7MSM - chains A and M of the 55 polymer chains in the assembly; structure by electron microscopy, 2.79 A resolution.

== Chain A ==
Molecule: 23S rRNA
Organism: Mycobacterium tuberculosis (strain ATCC 25618 / H37Rv)
Sequence (3138 nucleotides; each row starts with the number of its first residue):
     1 UUGUAAGUGU CUAAGGGCGC AUGGUGGAUG CCUUGGCAUC GAGAGCCGAU GAAGGACGUG
    61 GGAGGCUGCG AUAUGCCUCG GGGAGCUGUC AACCGAGCGU GGAUCCGAGG AUUUCCGAAU
   121 GGGGAAACCC AGCACGAGUG AUGUCGUGCU ACCCGCAUCU GAAUAUAUAG GGUGCGGGAG
   181 GGAACGCGGG GAAGUGAAAC AUCUCAGUAC CCGUAGGAGG AGAAAACAAU UGUGAUUCCG
   241 CAAGUAGUGG CGAGCGAACG CGGAACAGGC UAAACCGCAC GCAUGGGUAA CCGGGUAGGG
   301 GUUGUGUGUG CGGGGUUGUG GGAGGAUAUG UCUCAGCGCU ACCCGGCUGA GAGGCAGUCA
   361 GAAAGUGUCG UGGUUAGCGG AAGUGGCCUG GGAUGGUCUG CCGUAGACGG UGAGAGCCCG
   421 GUACGCGAAA ACCCGGCACC UGCCUAGUAU CAAUUCCCGA GUAGCAGCGG GCCCGUGGAA
   481 UCCGCUGUGA AUCCGCCGGG ACCACCCGGU AAGCCUAAAU ACUCCUCGAU GACCGAUAGC
   541 GGAUUAGUAC CGUGAGGGAA UGGUGAAAAG UACCCCGGGA GGGGAGUGAA AGAGUACCUG
   601 AAACCGUGUG CCUACAAUCC GUCAGAGCCU CCUUUUCCUC UCCGGAGGAG GGUGGUGAUG
   661 GCGUGCCUUU UGAAGAAUGA GCCUGCGAGU CAGGGACAUG UCGCAAGGUU AACCCGUGUG
   721 GGGUAGCCGC AGCGAAAGCG AGUCUGAAUA GGGCGACCCA CACGCGCAUA CGCGCGUGUG
   781 AAUAGUGGCG UGUUCUGGAC CCGAAGCGGA GUGAUCUACC CAUGGCCAGG GUGAAGCGCG
   841 GGUAAGACCG CGUGGAGGCC CGAACCCACU UAGGUUGAAG ACUGAGGGGA UGAGCUGUGG
   901 GUAGGGGUGA AAGGCCAAUC AAACUCCGUG AUAGCUGGUU CUCCCCGAAA UGCAUUUAGG
   961 UGCAGCGUUG CGUGGUUCAC CGCGGAGGUA GAGCUACUGG AUGGCCGAUG GGCCCUACUA
  1021 GGUUACUGAC GUCAGCCAAA CUCCGAAUGC CGUGGUGUAA AGCGUGGCAG UGAGACGGCG
  1081 GGGGAUAAGC UCCGUACGUC GAAAGGGAAA CAGCCCAGAU CGCCGGCUAA GGCCCCCAAG
  1141 CGUGUGCUAA GUGGGAAAGG AUGUGCAGUC GCAAAGACAA CCAGGAGGUU GGCUUAGAAG
  1201 CAGCCACCCU UGAAAGAGUG CGUAAUAGCU CACUGGUCAA GUGAUUGUGC GCCGAUAAUG
  1261 UAGCGGGGCU CAAGCACACC GCCGAAGCCG CGGCACAUCC ACCUUGUGGU GGGUGUGGGU
  1321 AGGGGAGCGU CCCUCAUUCA GCGAAGCCAC CGGGUGACCG GUGGUGGAGG GUGGGGGAGU
  1381 GAGAAUGCAG GCAUGAGUAG CGACAAGGCA AGUGAGAACC UUGCCCGCCG AAAGACCAAG
  1441 GGUUCCUGGG CCAGGCCAGU CCGCCCAGGG UGAGUCGGGA CCUAAGGCGA GGCCGACAGG
  1501 CGUAGUCGAU GGACAACGGG UUGAUAUUCC CGUACCCGUG UGUGGGCGCC CGUGACGAAU
  1561 CAGCGGUACU AACCACCCAA AACCGGAUCG AUCACUCCCC UUCGGGGGUG UGGAGUUCUG
  1621 GGGCUGCGUG GGAACUUCGC UGGUAGUAGU CAAGCGAAGG GGUGACGCAG GAAGGUAGCC
  1681 GUACCAGUCA GUGGUAACAC UGGGGCAAGC CGGUAGGGAG AGCGAUAGGC AAAUCCGUCG
  1741 CUCACUAAUC CUGAGAGGUG ACGCAUAGCC GGUUGAGGCG AAUUCGGUGA UCCUCUGCUG
  1801 CCAAGAAAAG CCUCUAGCGA GCACACACAC GGCCCGUACC CCAAACCGAC ACAGGUGGUC
  1861 AGGUAGAGCA UACCAAGGCG UACGAGAUAA CUAUGGUUAA GGAACUCGGC AAAAUGCCCC
  1921 CGUAACUUCG GGAGAAGGGG GACCGGAAUA UCGUGAACAC CCUUGCGGUG GGAGCGGGAU
  1981 CCGGUCGCAG AAACCAGUGA GGAGCGACUG UUUACUAAAA ACACAGGUCC GUGCGAAGUC
  2041 GCAAGACGAU GUAUACGGAC UGACGCCUGC CCGGUGCUGG AAGGUUAAGA GGACCCGUUA
  2101 ACCCGCAAGG GUGAAGCGGA GAAUUUAAGC CCCAGUAAAC GGCGGUGGUA ACUAUAACCA
  2161 UCCUAAGGUA GCGAAAUUCC UUGUCGGGUA AGUUCCGACC UGCACGAAUG GCGUAACGAC
  2221 UUCUCAACUG UCUCAACCAU AGACUCGGCG AAAUUGCACU ACGAGUAAAG AUGCUCGUUA
  2281 CGCGCGGCAG GACGAAAAGA CCCCGGGACC UUCACUACAA CUUGGUAUUG AUGUUCGGUA
  2341 CGGUUUGUGU AGGAUAGGUG GGAGACUGUG AAACCUCGAC GCCAGUUGGG GCGGAGUCGU
  2401 UGUUGAAAUA CCACUCUGAU CGUAUUGGGC AUCUAACCUC GAACCCUGAA UCGGGUUUAG
  2461 GGACAGUGCC UGGCGGGUAG UUUAACUGGG GCGGUUGCCU CCUAAAAUGU AACGGAGGCG
  2521 CCCAAAGGUU CCCUCAACCU GGACGGCAAU CAGGUGGCGA GUGUAAAUGC ACAAGGGAGC
  2581 UUGACUGCGA GACUUACAAG UCAAGCAGGG ACGAAAGUCG GGAUUAGUGA UCCGGCACCC
  2641 CCGAGUGGAA GGGGUGUCGC UCAACGGAUA AAAGGUACCC CGGGGAUAAC AGGCUGAUCU
  2701 UCCCCAAGAG UCCAUAUCGA CGGGAUGGUU UGGCACCUCG AUGUCGGCUC GUCGCAUCCU
  2761 GGGGCUGGAG CAGGUCCCAA GGGUUGGGCU GUUCGCCCAU UAAAGCGGCA CGCGAGCUGG
  2821 GUUUAGAACG UCGUGAGACA GUUCGGUCUC UAUCCGCCGC GCGCGUCAGA AACUUGAGGA
  2881 AACCUGUCCC UAGUACGAGA GGACCGGGAC GGACGAACCU CUGGUGCACC AGUUGUCCCG
  2941 CCAGGGGCAC CGCUGGAUAG CCACGUUCGG UCAGGAUAAC CGCUGAAAGC AUCUAAGCGG
  3001 GAAACCUUCU CCAAGAUCAG GUUUCUCACC CACUUGGUGG GAUAAGGCCC CCCGCAGAAC
  3061 ACGGGUUCAA UAGGUCAGAC CUGGAAGCUC AGUAAUGGGU GUAGGGAACU GGUGCUAACC
  3121 GGCCGAAAAC UUACAACA
Disordered / not traced: 1-4, 1013-1022, 3133-3138
Modified positions: 5MU (5-methyluridine 5'-monophosphate) at position 2177; OMG (o2'-methylguanosine-5'-monophosphate) at position 2791
Metal / ion sites: Mg2+ site 1: C31, G1370; Mg2+ site 2: C46, G217; Mg2+ site 3 near G60 (its only coordinating residue here); Mg2+ site 4 near U72 (its only coordinating residue here); Mg2+ site 5 near U120 (its only coordinating residue here); Mg2+ site 6: A162, U166; Mg2+ site 7: G194, U2481; Mg2+ site 8: G194, U195; Mg2+ site 9: A199, C200; Mg2+ site 10 near G220 (its only coordinating residue here); Mg2+ site 11 near C251 (its only coordinating residue here); Mg2+ site 12: G379, G421; 154 more Mg2+ sites not listed
Small-molecule neighbours: N-formylmethionine (FME): G2299, A2300, C2301, A2689, U2823

== Chain M ==
Molecule: 50S ribosomal protein L16
Organism: Mycobacterium tuberculosis (strain ATCC 25618 / H37Rv)
Reference sequence: P9WHD5 (RL16_MYCTU); residue numbers follow UniProt; this construct covers 1-138
Chain sequence (138 residues; each row starts with the number of its first residue):
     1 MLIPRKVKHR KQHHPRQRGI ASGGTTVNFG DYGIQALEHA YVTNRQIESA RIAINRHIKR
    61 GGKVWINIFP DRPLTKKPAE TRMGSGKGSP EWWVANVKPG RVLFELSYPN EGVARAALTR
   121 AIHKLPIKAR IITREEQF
Disordered / not traced: 1, 136-138

== Chain A / chain M interface ==
Contacting residue pairs - 90 pairs, chain A then chain M:
  A990(A) - Arg16(M)  salt bridge to the phosphate
  A990(A) - Arg18(M)  hydrogen bond to the phosphate
  G991(A) - Arg16(M)  salt bridge to the phosphate
  G991(A) - Arg18(M)  salt bridge to the phosphate
  A992(A) - Ser22(M)  hydrogen bond to the phosphate
  U998(A) - Lys8(M)  sugar contact
  G999(A) - Lys6(M)  phosphate contact
  G999(A) - Lys8(M)  sugar contact
  G1000(A) - Pro4(M)  phosphate contact
  G1000(A) - Arg5(M)  salt bridge to the phosphate
  G1000(A) - Lys6(M)  salt bridge to the phosphate
  G1000(A) - Asp71(M)  sugar contact
  A1001(A) - Pro4(M)  phosphate contact
  A1001(A) - Arg5(M)  salt bridge to the phosphate
  A1001(A) - Phe69(M)  sugar contact
  U1002(A) - Ile66(M)  sugar contact
  G1003(A) - Lys63(M)  hydrogen bond to the phosphate
  G1003(A) - Trp65(M)  hydrogen bond to the sugar
  G1004(A) - Lys63(M)  phosphate contact
  G1035(A) - Asn28(M)  sugar contact
  C1036(A) - Gly23(M)  phosphate contact
  C1036(A) - Gly24(M)  hydrogen bond to the phosphate
  C1036(A) - Arg101(M)  hydrogen bond to the sugar
  A1038(A) - Arg72(M)  sugar contact
  A1039(A) - Lys11(M)  hydrogen bond to the base
  A1039(A) - Gln12(M)  base contact
  A1039(A) - His13(M)  stacking on the base
  A1040(A) - His9(M)  stacking on the base
  A1040(A) - Lys11(M)  hydrogen bond to the base
  C1041(A) - Lys8(M)  phosphate contact
  C1041(A) - His9(M)  salt bridge to the phosphate
  G1081(A) - Arg16(M)  salt bridge to the phosphate
  G1082(A) - His13(M)  hydrogen bond to the phosphate
  G1083(A) - His13(M)  salt bridge to the phosphate
  G1083(A) - Lys87(M)  salt bridge to the phosphate
  G1084(A) - Lys77(M)  phosphate contact
  G1084(A) - Met83(M)  sugar contact
  G1084(A) - Lys87(M)  salt bridge to the phosphate
  G1084(A) - Gly88(M)  phosphate contact
  A1085(A) - Thr75(M)  sugar contact
  A1085(A) - Lys76(M)  phosphate contact
  A1085(A) - Lys77(M)  hydrogen bond to the phosphate
  U1086(A) - His14(M)  salt bridge to the phosphate
  U1086(A) - Pro15(M)  base contact
  U1086(A) - Arg16(M)  base contact
  U1086(A) - Gln17(M)  hydrogen bond to the base
  U1086(A) - Tyr41(M)  base contact
  U1086(A) - Leu74(M)  phosphate contact
  A1087(A) - Met83(M)  base contact
  A1088(A) - Met83(M)  base contact
  A1158(A) - Lys128(M)  phosphate contact
  G1159(A) - His123(M)  phosphate contact
  G1159(A) - Lys128(M)  salt bridge to the phosphate
  G2488(A) - Met83(M)  base contact
  G2488(A) - Gly84(M)  hydrogen bond to the base
  G2489(A) - Arg82(M)  salt bridge to the phosphate
  C2513(A) - Gly84(M)  hydrogen bond to the sugar
  C2513(A) - Gly86(M)  phosphate contact
  G2514(A) - Gly84(M)  phosphate contact
  G2514(A) - Ser85(M)  phosphate contact
  G2514(A) - Gly86(M)  hydrogen bond to the phosphate
  G2514(A) - Lys87(M)  hydrogen bond to the phosphate
  G2515(A) - Lys11(M)  sugar contact
  G2515(A) - Gly86(M)  phosphate contact
  G2515(A) - Lys87(M)  hydrogen bond to the phosphate
  A2516(A) - Lys11(M)  salt bridge to the phosphate
  C2705(A) - His123(M)  sugar contact
  C2705(A) - Lys124(M)  hydrogen bond to the base
  A2706(A) - Arg120(M)  sugar contact
  A2707(A) - Arg56(M)  hydrogen bond to the sugar
  A2707(A) - Arg120(M)  salt bridge to the phosphate
  C2721(A) - Ser49(M)  hydrogen bond to the base
  C2721(A) - Lys124(M)  base contact
  G2722(A) - Arg45(M)  salt bridge to the phosphate
  G2722(A) - Gln46(M)  phosphate contact
  G2722(A) - Ser49(M)  hydrogen bond to the sugar
  G2722(A) - His123(M)  hydrogen bond to the base
  G2722(A) - Lys124(M)  hydrogen bond to the sugar
  G2723(A) - Gln46(M)  hydrogen bond to the phosphate
  G2723(A) - Lys124(M)  sugar contact
  G2723(A) - Leu125(M)  sugar contact
  G2723(A) - Pro126(M)  phosphate contact
  G2724(A) - Pro126(M)  phosphate contact
  U2731(A) - Glu80(M)  base contact
  G2732(A) - Glu80(M)  hydrogen bond to the sugar
  G2733(A) - Thr81(M)  sugar contact
  G2733(A) - Arg82(M)  salt bridge to the phosphate
  G2733(A) - Met83(M)  sugar contact
  C2734(A) - Arg82(M)  salt bridge to the phosphate
  C2734(A) - Met83(M)  hydrogen bond to the phosphate
Also at the interface, not in a pair above, chain A (49 interface residues in all): G993, A1034, C1037, G1160, U2503, C2704
Also at the interface, not in a pair above, chain M (53 interface residues in all): Phe29, Ile52, Ala79, Trp92, Ile127

== In short ==
49 residues of chain A and 53 residues of chain M are in contact, with 25 hydrogen bonds, 19 salt bridges and
2 aromatic stacking contacts. Polar pairs include A1039(A)-Lys11(M), A1040(A)-Lys11(M) and U1086(A)-Gln17(M).
Bound to chain A: N-formylmethionine. C31(A) and G1370(A) coordinate Mg2+ site 1.
Chain A is 23S rRNA and chain M is 50S ribosomal protein L16, both from Mycobacterium tuberculosis (strain
ATCC 25618 / H37Rv); the structure, Mtb 70SIC in complex with MtbEttA at Trans_R0 state, was determined by
electron microscopy (same publication as 7MSC, 7MSH, 7MSZ, 7MT2, 7MT3 and 7MT7).
